Entry 1S1C (X-ray diffraction, 2.60 A resolution); this record covers chains X and Y of the 4 polymer chains in the assembly.

Chain X (and Y):
Protein: Rho-associated, coiled-coil containing protein kinase 1
Organism: Homo sapiens
Notes: fragment: Rho-binding domain of ROCKI, residues 947-1015; chain Y of this document is another copy of the same molecule, construct and numbering; everything in this record applies to it too
UniProt: Q13464 (ROCK1_HUMAN); aligned to UniProt positions 946-1014 over residues 947-1015 (the alignment contains insertions or deletions, so no single offset holds)
Sequence (71 residues; row label = number of the first residue in the row):
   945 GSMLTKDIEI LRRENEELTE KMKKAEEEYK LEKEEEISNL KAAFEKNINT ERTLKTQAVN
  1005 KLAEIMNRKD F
Not modelled in the structure: 1014-1015 (chain Y: 1015)
Construct notes: cloning artifact (945-946)

How chain X and chain Y interact:
Contacting residue pairs - 43 pairs, chain X then chain Y:
  Leu948(X) with Ile952(Y), hydrophobic
  Leu955(X) with Ile952(Y), hydrophobic; Leu955(Y)
  Arg956(X) with Leu955(Y)
  Asn959(X) with Leu955(Y), hydrogen bond (side chain-backbone); Glu958(Y); Asn959(Y), hydrogen bond; Leu962(Y)
  Leu962(X) with Asn959(Y); Leu962(Y), hydrophobic; Thr963(Y)
  Thr963(X) with Leu962(Y)
  Met966(X) with Leu962(Y), hydrophobic; Met966(Y), hydrophobic
  Tyr973(X) with Glu970(Y), hydrogen bond; Tyr973(Y)
  Glu976(X) with Lys977(Y), salt bridge
  Lys977(X) with Tyr973(Y); Glu976(Y), salt bridge; Glu980(Y), salt bridge
  Glu980(X) with Lys977(Y), salt bridge; Ile981(Y)
  Leu984(X) with Ile981(Y), hydrophobic; Leu984(Y), hydrophobic
  Lys985(X) with Leu984(Y); Phe988(Y)
  Phe988(X) with Lys985(Y); Phe988(Y)
  Asn991(X) with Ile992(Y)
  Ile992(X) with Asn991(Y)
  Glu995(X) with Arg996(Y), salt bridge; Lys999(Y), salt bridge
  Arg996(X) with Glu995(Y), salt bridge
  Leu998(X) with Lys999(Y)
  Lys999(X) with Glu995(Y), salt bridge; Leu998(Y)
  Lys1005(X) with Leu1006(Y)
  Leu1006(X) with Ala1002(Y); Lys1005(Y); Leu1006(Y), hydrophobic
  Ile1009(X) with Met1010(Y), hydrophobic
  Met1010(X) with Ile1009(Y), hydrophobic
  Lys1013(X) with Ile1009(Y)
Interface residues without a listed pair, chain X (31 interface residues in all): Asp951, Ile952, Glu958, Ile981, Ala1002, Val1003
Interface residues without a listed pair, chain Y (30 interface residues in all): Asp951, Arg956, Val1003

In short:
Chain X and chain Y form an interface of 31 and 30 residues respectively, with 3 hydrogen bonds and 8 salt
bridges. Polar contacts include Glu976(X)-Lys977(Y), Lys977(X)-Glu980(Y) and Glu995(X)-Arg996(Y).
Chain X and chain Y are both Rho-associated, coiled-coil containing protein kinase 1 (Homo sapiens); the
structure, Crystal structure of the complex between the human RhoA and Rho-binding domain of human ROCKI, was
determined by X-ray diffraction.
